Entry 7R8O (electron microscopy, 3.50 A resolution); this record covers chains B and E of the 9 polymer chains in the assembly.

# Chain B (and E)
Name: Spike glycoprotein
From: Severe acute respiratory syndrome coronavirus 2
Notes: chain E of this document is another copy of the same molecule, construct and numbering; everything in this record applies to it too
UniProtKB: P0DTC2 (SPIKE_SARS2); numbering as in UniProt; present here: 1-675, 679-1213
Amino-acid sequence (1271 residues; numbered 1 to 1274; 3 numbers in that range are skipped by the numbering (no residue carries them; nothing is unmodelled there); the number before each row is that of its first residue):
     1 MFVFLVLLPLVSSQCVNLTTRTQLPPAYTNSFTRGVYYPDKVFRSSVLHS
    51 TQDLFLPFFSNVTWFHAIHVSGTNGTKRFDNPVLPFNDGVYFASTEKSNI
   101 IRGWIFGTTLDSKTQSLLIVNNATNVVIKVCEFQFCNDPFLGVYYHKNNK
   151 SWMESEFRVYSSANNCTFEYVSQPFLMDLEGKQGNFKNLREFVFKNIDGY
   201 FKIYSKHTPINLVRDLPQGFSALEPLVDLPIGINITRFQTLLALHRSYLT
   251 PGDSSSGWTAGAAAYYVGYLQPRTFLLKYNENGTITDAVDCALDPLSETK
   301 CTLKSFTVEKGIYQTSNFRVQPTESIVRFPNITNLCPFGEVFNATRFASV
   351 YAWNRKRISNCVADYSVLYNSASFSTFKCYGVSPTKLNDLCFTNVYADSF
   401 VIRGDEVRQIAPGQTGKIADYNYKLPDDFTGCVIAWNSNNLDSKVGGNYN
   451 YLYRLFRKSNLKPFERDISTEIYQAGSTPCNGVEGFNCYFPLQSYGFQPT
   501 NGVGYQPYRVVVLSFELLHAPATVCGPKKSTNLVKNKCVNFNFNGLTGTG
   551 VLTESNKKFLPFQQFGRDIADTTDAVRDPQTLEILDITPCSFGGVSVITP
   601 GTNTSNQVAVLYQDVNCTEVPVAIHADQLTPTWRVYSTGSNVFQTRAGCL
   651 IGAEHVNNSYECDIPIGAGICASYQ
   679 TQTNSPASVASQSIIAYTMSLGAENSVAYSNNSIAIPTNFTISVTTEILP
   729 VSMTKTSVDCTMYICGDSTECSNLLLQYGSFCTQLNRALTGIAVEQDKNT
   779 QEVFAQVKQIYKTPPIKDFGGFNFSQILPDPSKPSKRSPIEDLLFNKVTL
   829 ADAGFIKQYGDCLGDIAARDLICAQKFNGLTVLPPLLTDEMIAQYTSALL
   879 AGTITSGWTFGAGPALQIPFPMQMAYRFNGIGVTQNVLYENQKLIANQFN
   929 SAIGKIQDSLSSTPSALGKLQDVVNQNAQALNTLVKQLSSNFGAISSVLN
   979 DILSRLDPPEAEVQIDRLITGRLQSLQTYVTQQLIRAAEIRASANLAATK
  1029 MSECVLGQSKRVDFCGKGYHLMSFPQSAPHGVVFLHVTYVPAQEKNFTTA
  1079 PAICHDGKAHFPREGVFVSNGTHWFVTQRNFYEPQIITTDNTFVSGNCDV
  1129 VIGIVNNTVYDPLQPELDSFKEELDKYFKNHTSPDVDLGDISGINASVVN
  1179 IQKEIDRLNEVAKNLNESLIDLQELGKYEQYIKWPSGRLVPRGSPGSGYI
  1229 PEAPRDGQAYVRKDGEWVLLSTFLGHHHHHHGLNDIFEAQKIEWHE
Not modelled in the structure: 1-14, 67-77, 144-151, 181-184, 244-257, 622-640, 679-689, 827-848, 1141-1274
Construct notes: conflict Ala685 (Arg in P0DTC2), Pro817 (Phe in P0DTC2), Pro892 (Ala in P0DTC2), Pro899 (Ala in P0DTC2), Pro942 (Ala in P0DTC2), Pro986 (Lys in P0DTC2), Pro987 (Val in P0DTC2); expression tag (1214-1274)
Cystine bridges: Cys15-Cys136, Cys131-Cys166, Cys291-Cys301, Cys336-Cys361, Cys379-Cys432, Cys391-Cys525, Cys480-Cys488, Cys538-Cys590, Cys662-Cys671, Cys738-Cys760, Cys743-Cys749, Cys1032-Cys1043, Cys1082-Cys1126
Glycans and other covalent adducts: N-acetylglucosamine (NAG) linked to Asn61, Asn165, Asn234, Asn282, Asn331, Asn616, Asn657, Asn717, Asn801, Asn1098, Asn1134; glycan linked to Asn343
What the authors report for this chain:
  - post-translational modification sites: Asn343
  - mutagenesis - E484K: abolished binding to C051

# How chain B and chain E interact
Pairs across the interface - 172 pairs, chain B then chain E:
  Gln314(B) with Ser735(E)
  Asn317(B) with Asp737(E), hydrogen bond
  Arg319(B) with Met740(E), hydrogen bond; Asp745(E), salt bridge
  Arg357(B) with Gly199(E); Tyr200(E), hydrogen bond; Pro230(E), hydrogen bond (side chain-backbone)
  Gly381(B) with Ile973(E); Arg983(E); Leu984(E)
  Val382(B) with Arg983(E); Leu984(E)
  Ser383(B) with Arg983(E), hydrogen bond (backbone-backbone); Asp985(E), hydrogen bond
  Lys386(B) with Leu981(E), hydrogen bond (side chain-backbone); Ser982(E); Leu984(E), hydrogen bond (side chain-backbone)
  Leu390(B) with Ser982(E)
  Thr393(B) with Tyr200(E)
  Asn394(B) with Tyr200(E), hydrogen bond
  Lys417(B) with Tyr369(E); Ser371(E), hydrogen bond (side chain-backbone)
  Asp420(B) with Tyr369(E), hydrogen bond
  Leu455(B) with Ala372(E), hydrophobic
  Phe456(B) with Asn370(E)
  Asn460(B) with Thr385(E)
  Tyr473(B) with Asn370(E), hydrogen bond
  Leu517(B) with Arg983(E)
  Leu518(B) with Tyr200(E), hydrophobic
  His519(B) with Lys41(E)
  Thr547(B) with Asn978(E), hydrogen bond (backbone-side chain)
  Gly548(B) with Asn978(E)
  Thr549(B) with Asp745(E), hydrogen bond
  Lys557(B) with Phe43(E)
  Lys558(B) with Phe43(E); Asn282(E)
  Phe559(B) with Phe43(E), hydrophobic
  Leu560(B) with Tyr38(E)
  Phe562(B) with Tyr38(E), hydrophobic; Asp40(E); Glu224(E); Pro225(E), hydrophobic
  Gln563(B) with Lys41(E); Val42(E), hydrogen bond (side chain-backbone); Phe43(E)
  Gln564(B) with Lys41(E)
  Phe565(B) with Lys41(E); Val42(E); Phe43(E), hydrogen bond (backbone-backbone)
  Gly566(B) with Phe43(E)
  Arg567(B) with Phe43(E), hydrogen bond (backbone-backbone); Arg44(E)
  Asp568(B) with Ala852(E)
  Ile569(B) with Val47(E), hydrophobic; Leu849(E), hydrophobic
  Ala570(B) with Val963(E), hydrophobic; Ser967(E)
  Asp571(B) with Ser967(E)
  Thr588(B) with Phe855(E)
  Pro589(B) with Phe855(E)
  Phe592(B) with Met740(E), hydrophobic; Lys854(E), hydrogen bond (backbone-side chain); Phe855(E), hydrophobic
  Gln613(B) with Leu861(E)
  Asp614(B) with Lys854(E), hydrogen bond (backbone-side chain); Val860(E)
  Pro665(B) with Leu864(E), hydrophobic
  Gly667(B) with Leu864(E)
  Ala668(B) with Pro863(E), hydrogen bond (backbone-backbone); Leu864(E), hydrogen bond (backbone-backbone); Thr866(E)
  Gly669(B) with Leu864(E), hydrogen bond (backbone-backbone); Met869(E)
  Ile670(B) with Leu864(E)
  Met697(B) with Met869(E), hydrophobic
  Leu699(B) with Lys786(E); Ile788(E), hydrophobic; Met869(E), hydrophobic; Gln872(E); Tyr873(E), hydrophobic
  Gly700(B) with Lys786(E)
  Ala701(B) with Lys786(E); Gln787(E); Ile788(E), hydrogen bond (backbone-backbone)
  Glu702(B) with Ile788(E); Lys790(E)
  Asn703(B) with Gln787(E), hydrogen bond; Ile788(E), hydrogen bond (backbone-backbone); Tyr789(E); Lys790(E)
  Val705(B) with Tyr789(E), hydrophobic; Lys790(E); Thr883(E); Gln895(E)
  Ala706(B) with Gln895(E)
  Tyr707(B) with Pro792(E), hydrophobic; Asp796(E), hydrogen bond (side chain-backbone); Phe797(E), hydrophobic; Thr883(E); Ile896(E); Pro897(E), hydrophobic; Phe898(E), hydrogen bond (side chain-backbone)
  Asn709(B) with Pro897(E)
  Ser711(B) with Gln895(E); Ile896(E); Pro897(E)
  Ile712(B) with Gln895(E); Pro897(E); Met900(E), hydrophobic
  Ala713(B) with Leu894(E); Gln895(E), hydrogen bond (backbone-backbone)
  Gln957(B) with Arg765(E)
  Thr961(B) with Ser758(E); Gln762(E); Arg765(E), hydrogen bond
  Gln965(B) with Tyr756(E); Ser758(E), hydrogen bond; Phe759(E)
  Ser968(B) with Gly757(E)
  Asn969(B) with Gln755(E)
  Phe970(B) with Gln755(E), hydrogen bond (backbone-backbone); Tyr756(E); Phe759(E), hydrophobic
  Gly971(B) with Gln755(E)
  Pro987(B) with Asp427(E)
  Gly999(B) with Phe759(E)
  Gln1002(B) with Gln1005(E)
  Ser1003(B) with Phe759(E)
  Thr1006(B) with Gln762(E); Gln1005(E), hydrogen bond
  Gln1010(B) with Leu1012(E)
  Ile1013(B) with Leu1012(E), hydrophobic
  Arg1039(B) with Thr1027(E); Glu1031(E), salt bridge; Arg1039(E)
  Val1040(B) with Ser1030(E); Glu1031(E); Leu1034(E); Gly1035(E)
  Asp1041(B) with Gly889(E); Ser1030(E); Leu1034(E)
  Phe1042(B) with Glu1031(E)
  Lys1045(B) with Gln784(E), hydrogen bond (side chain-backbone); Gly889(E), hydrogen bond (side chain-backbone)
  Gly1046(B) with Ala890(E)
  Tyr1047(B) with Trp886(E); Ala890(E), hydrophobic
  Val1068(B) with Ala890(E)
  Pro1069(B) with Ala890(E); Pro892(E)
  Ala1070(B) with Pro892(E)
  Asn1074(B) with Gln895(E), hydrogen bond
  Thr1077(B) with Pro897(E); Met900(E), hydrogen bond
  Pro1079(B) with Tyr917(E), hydrophobic
  Phe1089(B) with Tyr917(E), hydrophobic
  Pro1090(B) with Gln913(E), hydrogen bond (backbone-side chain)
  Arg1091(B) with Gln913(E)
  Val1094(B) with Met900(E), hydrophobic; Tyr904(E)
  Arg1107(B) with Tyr904(E); Gln913(E)
  Phe1121(B) with Thr912(E); Asn914(E)
  Ser1123(B) with Asn914(E), hydrogen bond; Glu918(E); Glu1111(E), hydrogen bond
  Gly1124(B) with Glu918(E)
  Val1128(B) with Glu918(E)
  Val1129(B) with Tyr917(E), hydrophobic
  Ile1130(B) with Gln920(E)
Also at the interface, not in a pair above, chain B (118 interface residues in all): Cys379, Tyr396, Thr415, Tyr421, Gly502, Ala520, Pro521, Arg646, Ala647, Ile666, Cys671, Ser704, Ser708, Pro715, Ala972, Thr1009, Lys1038, Tyr1067, Ala1078, Val1122
Also at the interface, not in a pair above, chain E (106 interface residues in all): His49, Asp198, Ile231, Phe377, Pro384, Gly413, Val503, Ala766, Thr859, Pro862, Thr887, Asn907, Asp979, Glu988, Leu1001, Thr1009, Ile1013, Lys1038, Gln1113

# In short
Chain B and chain E form an interface of 118 and 106 residues respectively; the contacts include 39 hydrogen
bonds and 2 salt bridges. Polar contacts include Arg319(B)-Asp745(E), Arg1039(B)-Glu1031(E) and
Asn317(B)-Asp737(E). From the paper: E484K of chain B abolishes binding to C051; a modification site at
Asn343(B).
Chain B and chain E are both Spike glycoprotein (Severe acute respiratory syndrome coronavirus 2); the
structure, Structure of the SARS-CoV-2 S 6P trimer in complex with neutralizing antibody C548, was determined
by electron microscopy together with 7N3F and 7R8N from the same study.
